2ER8 - chains F and A of the 4 polymer chains in the assembly; structure by X-ray diffraction, 2.85 A resolution.

# Chain F
Molecule: 12-nt DNA strand
Sequence (12 nucleotides; row label = number of the first residue in the row):
    13 CCCGGTACCGGG

# Chain A
Protein: Regulatory protein LEU3
Source organism: Saccharomyces cerevisiae
UniProtKB: P08638 (LEUR_YEAST); numbering as in UniProt (aligned over 32-103)
Chain sequence (72 residues; numbered 32 to 103; the number before each row is that of its first residue):
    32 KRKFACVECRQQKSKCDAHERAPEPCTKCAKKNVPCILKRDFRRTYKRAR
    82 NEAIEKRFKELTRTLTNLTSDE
Disordered / not traced: 100-103
Ion coordination: Zn2+ site 1: Cys37, Cys57, Cys60, Cys67; Zn2+ site 2: Cys37, Cys40, Cys47, Cys57
UniProt features mapped onto this chain:
  - DNA-binding region: Cys37 to Cys67 (Zn(2)-C6 fungal-type)

# Interface between chain F and chain A
Contacting residue pairs (19; chain F residue first):
  DC13(F) - Gln43(A)  sugar contact
  DC13(F) - Lys63(A)  phosphate contact
  DC14(F) - Gln43(A)  hydrogen bond to the phosphate
  DC14(F) - Lys78(A)  salt bridge to the phosphate
  DC14(F) - Arg79(A)  hydrogen bond to the sugar
  DC15(F) - Gln43(A)  hydrogen bond to the base
  DC15(F) - Lys44(A)  base contact
  DC15(F) - Arg75(A)  salt bridge to the phosphate
  DC15(F) - Thr76(A)  phosphate contact
  DC15(F) - Tyr77(A)  phosphate contact
  DC15(F) - Lys78(A)  hydrogen bond to the phosphate
  DC15(F) - Arg79(A)  hydrogen bond to the phosphate
  DC15(F) - Ala80(A)  phosphate contact
  DG16(F) - Lys44(A)  hydrogen bond to the base
  DG16(F) - Tyr77(A)  phosphate contact
  DG17(F) - Lys44(A)  hydrogen bond to the base
  DG22(F) - Lys32(A)  sugar contact
  DG22(F) - Arg33(A)  sugar contact
  DG23(F) - Lys32(A)  phosphate contact

# Summary
Chain F and chain A form an interface of 7 and 11 residues respectively; the contacts include 7 hydrogen bonds
and 2 salt bridges. Polar contacts include DC15(F)-Gln43(A), DG16(F)-Lys44(A) and DG17(F)-Lys44(A). The Zn2+
site 1 is built by Cys37(A), Cys57(A), Cys60(A) and Cys67(A).
Here chain F is a 12-nt DNA strand and chain A is Regulatory protein LEU3 (Saccharomyces cerevisiae). Entry
2ER8 (Crystal Structure of Leu3 DNA-binding domain complexed with a 12mer DNA duplex) was determined by X-ray
diffraction, deposited together with 2ERE and 2ERG.
